PDB entry 8XZ3 | electron microscopy, 3.60 A resolution | chains A and e of the 34 polymer chains in the assembly

# Chain A
Molecule: 23S rRNA
Source organism: Mycolicibacterium smegmatis MC2 155
Sequence (3119 nucleotides; row label = number of the first residue in the row):
     2 AAGUGUUUAA GGGCGCAUGG UGGAUGCCUU GGCACUGGGA GCCGAUGAAG GACGUAGGAG
    62 GCUGCGAUAA GCCUCGGGGA GCUGUCAACC GAGCGUUGAU CCGAGGAUGU CCGAAUGGGG
   122 AAACCCGGCA CGAGUGAUGU CGUGUCACCA GGCGCUGAAU AUAUAGGCGU CUGGGGGGAA
   182 CGCGGGGAAG UGAAACAUCU CAGUACCCGU AGGAAGAGAA AACAAAAUGU GAUUCCGUGA
   242 GUAGUGGCGA GCGAAAGCGG AGGAUGGCUA AACCGUAUGC AUGUGAUACC GGGUAGGGGU
   302 UGUGUGUGCG GGGUUGUGGG ACCUAUCUUU CCGGCUCUAC CUGGCUGGAG GGCAGUGAGA
   362 AAAUGUUGUG GUUAGCGGAA AUGGCUUGGG AUGGCCUGCC GUAGACGGUG AGAGCCCGGU
   422 ACGUGAAAAC CCGACGUCUG UCUUGAUGGU GUUCCCGAGU AGCAGCGGGC CCGUGGAAUC
   482 UGCUGUGAAU CUGCCGGGAC CACCCGGUAA GCCUGAAUAC UUCCCAGUGA CCGAUAGCGG
   542 AUUAGUACCG UGAGGGAAUG GUGAAAAGUA CCCCGGGAGG GGAGUGAAAG AGUACCUGAA
   602 ACCGUGCGCU UACAAUCCGU CAGAGCCCUC GACGUGUCGU GGGGUGAUGG CGUGCCUUUU
   662 GAAGAAUGAG CCUGCGAGUC AGGGACAUGU CGCGAGGUUA ACCCGGGUGG GGUAGCCGCA
   722 GCGAAAGCGA GUCUGAAUAG GGCGUAUCCA CACAAGAGUG UGUGGUGUAG UGGUGUGUUC
   782 UGGACCCGAA GCGGAGUGAU CUACCCAUGG CCAGGGUGAA GCGCGGGUAA GACCGCGUGG
   842 AGGCCCGAAC CCACUUAGGU UGAAGACUGA GGGGAUGAGC UGUGGGUAGG GGUGAAAGGC
   902 CAAUCAAACU CCGUGAUAGC UGGUUCUCCC CGAAAUGCAU UUAGGUGCAG CGUCGCAUGU
   962 UUCUUGCCGG AGGUAGAGCU ACUGGAUGGC CGAUGGGCCC CACAGGGUUA CUGACGUCAG
  1022 CCAAACUCCG AAUGCCGGUA AGUCCAAGAG UGCGGCAGUG AGACGGCGGG GGAUAAGCUC
  1082 CGUGCGUCGA GAGGGAAACA GCCCAGAUCG CCGGCUAAGG CCCCUAAGCG UGUGCUAAGU
  1142 GGAAAAGGAU GUGCAGUCGC GAAGACAACC AGGAGGUUGG CUUAGAAGCA GCCACCCUUG
  1202 AAAGAGUGCG UAAUAGCUCA CUGGUCAAGU GAUUGUGCGC CGAUAAUGUA GCGGGGCUCA
  1262 AGCACACCGC CGAAGCCGCG GCAGCCAACG UGUUGGCUGG GUAGGGGAGC GUCCUGCAUC
  1322 CGGUGAAGCC GCCGAGUGAU CGAGUGGUGG AGGGUGUGGG AGUGAGAAUG CAGGCAUGAG
  1382 UAGCGAUUAG GCAAGUGAGA ACCUUGCCCG CCGAAAGACC AAGGGUUCCU GGGCCAGGCC
  1442 AGUCCGCCCA GGGUGAGUCG GGACCUAAGG CGAGGCCGAC AGGCGUAGUC GAUGGACAAC
  1502 GGGUUGAUAU UCCCGUACCC GUGUAUGUGC GUCCAUGAUG AAUCAGCGGU ACUAACCAUC
  1562 CAAAACCACC GUGACCGCAC CUUUCGGGGU GUGGCGUUGG UGGGGCUGCA UGGGACCUUC
  1622 GUUGGUAGUA GUCAAGCGAU GGGGUGACGC AGGAAGGUAG CCGUACCGGU CAGUGGUAAU
  1682 ACCGGGGUAA GCCUGUAGGG AGUCAGAUAG GUAAAUCCGU CUGGCAUAUA UCCUGAGAGG
  1742 UGAUGCAUAG CCGAGUGAGG CGAAUUCGGU GAUCCUAUGC UGCCGAGAAA AGCCUCUAGC
  1802 GAGGACAUAC ACGGCCCGUA CCCCAAACCA ACACAGGUGG UCAGGUAGAG AAUACUAAGG
  1862 CGUACGAGUG AACUAUGGUU AAGGAACUCG GCAAAAUGCC CCCGUAACUU CGGGAGAAGG
  1922 GGGACCCACA UGGCGUGUAA GCCUUUACGG CCCAAGCGUG AGUGGGUGGC ACAAACCAGU
  1982 GAGAAGCGAC UGUUUACUAA AAACACAGGU CCGUGCGAAG UCGCAAGACG AUGUAUACGG
  2042 ACUGACGCCU GCCCGGUGCU GGAAGGUUAA GAGGACCCGU UAACUCCCUU UGGGGGUGAA
  2102 GCGGAGAAUU UAAGCCCCAG UAAACGGCGG UGGUAACUAU AACCAUCCUA AGGUAGCGAA
  2162 AUUCCUUGUC GGGUAAGUUC CGACCUGCAC GAAUGGCGUA ACGACUUCUC AACUGUCUCA
  2222 ACCAUAGACU CGGCGAAAUU GCACUACGAG UAAAGAUGCU CGUUACGCGC GGCAGGACGA
  2282 AAAGACCCCG GGACCUUCAC UACAACUUGG UAUUGGUGCU CGAUACGGUU UGUGUAGGAU
  2342 AGGUGGGAGA CUGUGAAGCU CACACGCCAG UGUGGGUGGA GUCGUUGUUG AAAUACCACU
  2402 CUGAUCGUAU UGGGCCUCUA ACCUCGGACC GUAUAUCCGG UUCAGGGACA GUGCCUGGUG
  2462 GGUAGUUUAA CUGGGGCGGU UGCCUCCUAA AAUGUAACGG AGGCGCCCAA AGGUUCCCUC
  2522 AACCUGGACG GCAAUCAGGU GUUGAGUGUA AGUGCACAAG GGAGCUUGAC UGCGAGACGG
  2582 ACAUGUCGAG CAGGGACGAA AGUCGGGACU AGUGAUCCGG CACCUCUGAG UGGAAGGGGU
  2642 GUCGCUCAAC GGAUAAAAGG UACCCCGGGG AUAACAGGCU GAUCUUCCCC AAGAGUCCAU
  2702 AUCGACGGGA UGGUUUGGCA CCUCGAUGUC GGCUCGUCGC AUCCUGGGGC UGGAGCAGGU
  2762 CCCAAGGGUU GGGCUGUUCG CCCAUUAAAG CGGCACGCGA GCUGGGUUUA GAACGUCGUG
  2822 AGACAGUUCG GUCUCUAUCC GCCGCGCGCG UCAGAAGCUU GAGGAAACCU GUCCCUAGUA
  2882 CGAGAGGACC GGGACGGACG AACCUCUGGU AUACCAGUUG UCCCACCAGG GGCACGGCUG
  2942 GAUAGCCACG UUCGGACAGG AUAACCGCUG AAAGCAUCUA AGCGGGAAAC CUCUUCCAAG
  3002 ACCAGGCUUC UCACCCUCUA GGAGGGAUAA GGCCCCCCGC AGACCACGGG AUUGAUAGAC
  3062 CAGACCUGGA AGCCUAGUAA UAGGUGCAGG GAACUGGCAC UAACCGGCCG AAAACUUAC
Small-molecule neighbours: erythromycin a (ERY): U861, A2282, A2283, A2286, A2727, G2729, U2833, C2834, U2835

# Chain e
Protein: Large ribosomal subunit protein bL35
Source organism: Mycolicibacterium smegmatis MC2 155
UniProtKB: A0QYU7 (RL35_MYCS2); numbering as in UniProt (aligned over 2-64)
Chain sequence (63 residues; each row starts with the number of its first residue):
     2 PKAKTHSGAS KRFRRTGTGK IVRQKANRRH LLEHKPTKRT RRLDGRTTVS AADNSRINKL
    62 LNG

# Chain A / chain e interface
Contacting residue pairs (83; chain A residue first):
  A241(A) / Lys-3(e)  hydrogen bond to the sugar
  G242(A) / Lys-3(e)  phosphate contact
  G242(A) / Lys-5(e)  base contact
  G242(A) / Thr-6(e)  sugar contact
  U243(A) / Thr-6(e)  hydrogen bond to the phosphate
  U246(A) / Lys-12(e)  hydrogen bond to the base
  G247(A) / Ser-8(e)  hydrogen bond to the base
  G247(A) / Lys-12(e)  hydrogen bond to the base
  C249(A) / Lys-12(e)  hydrogen bond to the base
  G250(A) / Arg-13(e)  salt bridge to the phosphate
  A251(A) / His-7(e)  salt bridge to the phosphate
  G252(A) / Ser-8(e)  base contact
  C253(A) / Lys-5(e)  salt bridge to the phosphate
  G254(A) / Lys-5(e)  salt bridge to the phosphate
  A682(A) / Pro-2(e)  base contact
  G683(A) / Pro-2(e)  hydrogen bond to the base
  G685(A) / Pro-2(e)  sugar contact
  G685(A) / Lys-3(e)  sugar contact
  G685(A) / Ala-4(e)  hydrogen bond to the sugar
  A686(A) / Asn-63(e)  sugar contact
  C687(A) / Asn-63(e)  hydrogen bond to the phosphate
  G722(A) / Gly-18(e)  phosphate contact
  C723(A) / Thr-17(e)  phosphate contact
  C723(A) / Gly-18(e)  hydrogen bond to the phosphate
  G724(A) / Arg-47(e)  phosphate contact
  A725(A) / Arg-15(e)  salt bridge to the phosphate
  A725(A) / Arg-47(e)  salt bridge to the phosphate
  C744(A) / Thr-17(e)  sugar contact
  C744(A) / Lys-21(e)  salt bridge to the phosphate
  G745(A) / Gly-18(e)  sugar contact
  G745(A) / Thr-19(e)  hydrogen bond to the phosphate
  G745(A) / Lys-21(e)  phosphate contact
  U782(A) / Pro-2(e)  base contact
  G948(A) / Arg-57(e)  sugar contact
  C949(A) / Ala-53(e)  phosphate contact
  C949(A) / Asp-54(e)  sugar contact
  A950(A) / Ala-53(e)  phosphate contact
  U2572(A) / Thr-38(e)  hydrogen bond to the phosphate
  G2573(A) / Thr-38(e)  phosphate contact
  C2574(A) / Arg-42(e)  base contact
  G2575(A) / Arg-42(e)  hydrogen bond to the base
  A2582(A) / Ala-53(e)  sugar contact
  C2583(A) / Ser-51(e)  hydrogen bond to the phosphate
  C2583(A) / Ala-53(e)  sugar contact
  C2583(A) / Asp-54(e)  hydrogen bond to the sugar
  A2584(A) / Arg-24(e)  salt bridge to the phosphate
  A2584(A) / Ser-51(e)  hydrogen bond to the phosphate
  U2585(A) / Arg-24(e)  salt bridge to the phosphate
  U2585(A) / Lys-26(e)  phosphate contact
  U2585(A) / Ala-27(e)  phosphate contact
  U2585(A) / Asn-28(e)  hydrogen bond to the phosphate
  G2586(A) / Asn-28(e)  hydrogen bond to the phosphate
  G2586(A) / Arg-40(e)  salt bridge to the phosphate
  G2586(A) / Leu-44(e)  phosphate contact
  U2587(A) / Arg-40(e)  salt bridge to the phosphate
  U2587(A) / Arg-43(e)  salt bridge to the phosphate
  G2606(A) / Lys-39(e)  sugar contact
  G2606(A) / Arg-42(e)  base contact
  G2607(A) / Pro-37(e)  phosphate contact
  G2607(A) / Lys-39(e)  salt bridge to the phosphate
  U2614(A) / His-35(e)  sugar contact
  G2615(A) / Leu-32(e)  phosphate contact
  G2615(A) / His-35(e)  phosphate contact
  G2615(A) / Lys-36(e)  phosphate contact
  A2616(A) / Ala-27(e)  sugar contact
  A2616(A) / Asn-28(e)  hydrogen bond to the phosphate
  A2616(A) / His-31(e)  salt bridge to the phosphate
  U2617(A) / Arg-13(e)  hydrogen bond to the sugar
  U2617(A) / Asn-28(e)  phosphate contact
  U2617(A) / Arg-29(e)  phosphate contact
  U2617(A) / Arg-30(e)  phosphate contact
  C2618(A) / Arg-13(e)  sugar contact
  C2618(A) / Arg-30(e)  salt bridge to the phosphate
  G2642(A) / Arg-29(e)  salt bridge to the phosphate
  U2643(A) / Leu-33(e)  phosphate contact
  C2644(A) / Arg-30(e)  base contact
  C2644(A) / His-31(e)  base contact
  C2644(A) / Leu-32(e)  phosphate contact
  C2644(A) / Leu-33(e)  hydrogen bond to the phosphate
  C2644(A) / Glu-34(e)  phosphate contact
  G2645(A) / His-31(e)  hydrogen bond to the base
  G2645(A) / Leu-32(e)  phosphate contact
  C2646(A) / His-31(e)  base contact
Interface residues without a listed pair, chain A (52 interface residues in all): U746, C1054, C2571, C2588
Interface residues without a listed pair, chain e (42 interface residues in all): Gly-9, Gln-25, Ala-52

# In short
52 residues of chain A face 42 of chain e across their interface; the contacts include 22 hydrogen bonds and
16 salt bridges. Among the polar pairs are U246(A)/Lys-12(e), G247(A)/Ser-8(e) and G247(A)/Lys-12(e). Bound to
chain A: erythromycin a.
Chain A is 23S rRNA and chain e is Large ribosomal subunit protein bL35, both from Mycolicibacterium smegmatis
MC2 155; the structure, Mycobacterium smegmatis 50S ribosomal subunit with Erythromycin, was determined by
electron microscopy together with 8KAB from the same study.
